PDB entry 2Z9D | X-ray diffraction, 2.10 A resolution | chains A and B

# Chain A (and B)
Molecule: FMN-dependent NADH-azoreductase
Source organism: Escherichia coli
Notes: EC 1.7.1.6; chain B of this document is another copy of the same molecule, construct and numbering; everything in this record applies to it too
UniProtKB: P41407 (AZOR_ECOLI); residues 1-200 here correspond to UniProt positions 2-201 (UniProt number = residue number + 1)
Sequence (200 residues; row label = number of the first residue in the row):
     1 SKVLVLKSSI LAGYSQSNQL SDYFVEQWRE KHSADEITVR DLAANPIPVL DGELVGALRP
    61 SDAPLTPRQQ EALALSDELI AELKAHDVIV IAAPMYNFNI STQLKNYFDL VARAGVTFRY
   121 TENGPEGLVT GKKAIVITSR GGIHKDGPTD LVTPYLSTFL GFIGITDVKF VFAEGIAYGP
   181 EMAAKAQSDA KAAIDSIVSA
Small-molecule neighbours:
  - FMN (flavin mononucleotide), molecule 1: S9, L11, Y14, S15, Q16, S17, N18, P94, M95, Y96, N97, F98, S139, R140, G141, G142, H144, I176
  - FMN, molecule 2: L50, V55, R59
Curated features (UniProtKB/Swiss-Prot):
  - binding site (FMN): S9, S15 to S17, M95 to F98, S139 to H144

# Interface between chain A and chain B
Contacting residue pairs - 54 pairs, chain A then chain B:
  I10(A) with L50(B); D51(B); G52(B); V55(B), hydrophobic
  V49(A) with V49(B), hydrophobic; T102(B); Q103(B)
  L50(A) with I10(B); Q103(B), hydrogen bond (backbone-side chain)
  D51(A) with I10(B); Q103(B)
  G52(A) with I10(B)
  V55(A) with I10(B), hydrophobic
  N97(A) with D109(B), hydrogen bond; A112(B); Y155(B); F159(B)
  F98(A) with Y155(B); T158(B); F162(B), hydrophobic
  N99(A) with N99(B), hydrogen bond; K105(B); Y155(B)
  I100(A) with K105(B), hydrogen bond (backbone-side chain)
  S101(A) with K105(B)
  T102(A) with V49(B); T102(B); K105(B), hydrogen bond; N106(B); D109(B)
  Q103(A) with V49(B); L50(B), hydrogen bond (side chain-backbone); D51(B)
  K105(A) with N99(B); I100(B), hydrogen bond (side chain-backbone); S101(B); T102(B), hydrogen bond; K105(B)
  N106(A) with T102(B)
  D109(A) with N97(B), hydrogen bond; T102(B)
  A112(A) with N97(B)
  P148(A) with T158(B)
  L151(A) with P154(B), hydrophobic; Y155(B), hydrophobic; T158(B)
  P154(A) with L151(B), hydrophobic
  Y155(A) with N97(B); F98(B); N99(B), hydrogen bond; L151(B)
  T158(A) with F98(B); L151(B)
  F162(A) with F98(B), hydrophobic
Also at the interface, not in a pair above, chain A (27 interface residues in all): L11, F108, T149, F159
Also at the interface, not in a pair above, chain B (27 interface residues in all): L11, Y96, P148, T149

# In short
Chain A and chain B each contribute 27 residues to their interface, with 10 hydrogen bonds. Polar pairs
include L50(A)-Q103(B), N97(A)-D109(B) and N99(A)-N99(B). Ligands of chain A: flavin mononucleotide. UniProt
lists 14 FMN-binding residues on chain A.
Both chains are FMN-dependent NADH-azoreductase (Escherichia coli). Entry 2Z9D (The crystal structure of AzoR
(azoreductase) from Escherichia coli: Oxidized AzoR in orthorhombic crystals) was determined by X-ray
diffraction (same publication as 2Z98, 2Z9B and 2Z9C).
